Entry 3I4B (X-ray diffraction, 2.30 A resolution); this record covers chains A and B.

# Chain A (and B)
Molecule: Glycogen synthase kinase-3 beta
From: Homo sapiens
Notes: EC 2.7.11.26; chain B of this document is another copy of the same molecule, construct and numbering; everything in this record applies to it too
UniProt: P49841 (GSK3B_HUMAN); numbering as in UniProt (aligned over 7-420)
Chain sequence (414 residues; row label = number of the first residue in the row):
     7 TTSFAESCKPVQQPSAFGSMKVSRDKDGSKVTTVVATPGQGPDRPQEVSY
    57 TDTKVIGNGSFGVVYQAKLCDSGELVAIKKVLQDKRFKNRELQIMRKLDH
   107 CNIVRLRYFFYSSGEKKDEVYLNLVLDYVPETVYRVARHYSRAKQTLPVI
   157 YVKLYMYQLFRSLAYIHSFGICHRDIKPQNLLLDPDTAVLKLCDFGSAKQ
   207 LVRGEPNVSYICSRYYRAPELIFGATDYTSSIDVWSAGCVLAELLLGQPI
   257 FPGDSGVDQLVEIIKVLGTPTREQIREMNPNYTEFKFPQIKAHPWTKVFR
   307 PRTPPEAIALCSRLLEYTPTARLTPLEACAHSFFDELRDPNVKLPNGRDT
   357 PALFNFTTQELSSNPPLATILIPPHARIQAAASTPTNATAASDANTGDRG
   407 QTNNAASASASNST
Unresolved in the structure: 7-24, 31-32, 386-420 (chain B: 7-35, 383-420)
Curated features (UniProtKB/Swiss-Prot):
  - active site: Asp181 (Proton acceptor)
  - binding site (ATP): Ile62 to Val70, Lys85
  - modified residue: Ser9 (Phosphoserine), Tyr216 (Phosphotyrosine), Ser389 (Phosphoserine), Thr390 (Phosphothreonine), Thr402 (Phosphothreonine)
  - lipidation: Cys14 (S-palmitoyl cysteine)
  - mutagenesis: Ser9 (S9A: Loss of phosphorylation; abolished inhibition of activity, leading to constitutively active), Cys14 (C14A: Significantly reduced palmitoylation), Lys85 to Lys86 (Abolished serine/threonine-protein kinase activity), Arg96 (R96A: Prevents the phosphorylation of phosphate-primed glycogen synthase), Leu128 (L128A: Abolishes activity toward AXIN1)
Residues lining bound ligands: Z48 (N-[(1S)-2-hydroxy-1-phenylethyl]-4-[5-methyl-2-(phenylamino)pyrimidin-4-yl]-1H-pyrrole-2-carboxamide): Ile62, Asn64, Gly65, Ser66, Gly68, Val69, Val70, Ala83, Lys85, Val87, Val110, Leu132, Asp133, Tyr134, Val135, Pro136, Glu137, Thr138, Arg141, Asn186, Leu188, Cys199, Asp200

# How chain A and chain B interact
Pairs across the interface (62; chain A residue first):
  Ser66(A) - Asp264(B)  hydrogen bond
  Ser66(A) - Val267(B)
  Phe67(A) - Val267(B)  hydrophobic
  Phe67(A) - Pro294(B)  hydrophobic
  Phe67(A) - Ile296(B)  hydrophobic
  Leu88(A) - Ile296(B)  hydrophobic
  Asp90(A) - Pro294(B)
  Arg92(A) - Phe293(B)  hydrogen bond (side chain-backbone)
  Phe93(A) - Lys292(B)
  Arg96(A) - Glu290(B)  salt bridge
  Lys205(A) - Glu290(B)
  Pro212(A) - Tyr288(B)
  Asn213(A) - Tyr288(B)
  Val214(A) - Tyr288(B)
  Val214(A) - Thr289(B)
  Ser215(A) - Asn287(B)  hydrogen bond
  Tyr216(A) - Ile228(B)
  Tyr216(A) - Phe229(B)  hydrophobic
  Tyr216(A) - Gly262(B)  hydrogen bond (backbone-backbone)
  Tyr216(A) - Val263(B)  hydrogen bond (backbone-backbone)
  Tyr216(A) - Leu266(B)  hydrophobic
  Tyr216(A) - Thr289(B)  hydrogen bond
  Tyr216(A) - Phe293(B)
  Cys218(A) - Ser261(B)
  Ser219(A) - Asp260(B)
  Ser219(A) - Ser261(B)
  Arg220(A) - Arg220(B)
  Arg220(A) - Asp260(B)  hydrogen bond (backbone-backbone)
  Ile228(A) - Tyr216(B)
  Phe229(A) - Tyr216(B)  hydrophobic
  Gly230(A) - Asn287(B)  hydrogen bond (backbone-side chain)
  Thr232(A) - Asn287(B)
  Thr232(A) - Tyr288(B)
  Asp260(A) - Ser219(B)
  Asp260(A) - Arg220(B)  hydrogen bond (backbone-backbone)
  Ser261(A) - Cys218(B)
  Ser261(A) - Ser219(B)
  Gly262(A) - Tyr216(B)  hydrogen bond (backbone-backbone)
  Val263(A) - Tyr216(B)  hydrogen bond (backbone-backbone)
  Asp264(A) - Ser66(B)  hydrogen bond
  Leu266(A) - Tyr216(B)  hydrophobic
  Val267(A) - Ser66(B)
  Val267(A) - Phe67(B)  hydrophobic
  Asn287(A) - Ser215(B)
  Asn287(A) - Gly230(B)  hydrogen bond (side chain-backbone)
  Asn287(A) - Thr232(B)
  Tyr288(A) - Pro212(B)
  Tyr288(A) - Asn213(B)
  Tyr288(A) - Val214(B)
  Tyr288(A) - Thr232(B)
  Thr289(A) - Val214(B)
  Thr289(A) - Tyr216(B)  hydrogen bond
  Glu290(A) - Arg96(B)  salt bridge
  Glu290(A) - Lys205(B)
  Lys292(A) - Phe93(B)
  Phe293(A) - Arg92(B)  hydrogen bond (backbone-side chain)
  Phe293(A) - Tyr216(B)
  Pro294(A) - Phe67(B)  hydrophobic
  Pro294(A) - Asp90(B)
  Pro294(A) - Arg92(B)
  Gln295(A) - Arg92(B)
  Ile296(A) - Phe67(B)  hydrophobic
Also at the interface, not in a pair above, chain A (40 interface residues in all): Arg180, Ile217, Lys271, Phe291
Also at the interface, not in a pair above, chain B (39 interface residues in all): Arg180, Gln185, Lys271, Phe291, Gln295

# Overview
Chain A and chain B form an interface of 40 and 39 residues respectively, with 15 hydrogen bonds and 2 salt
bridges. Polar pairs include Arg96(A)-Glu290(B), Ser66(A)-Asp264(B) and Arg92(A)-Phe293(B). Chain A binds
compound Z48.
Both chains are Glycogen synthase kinase-3 beta (Homo sapiens). Entry 3I4B (Crystal structure of GSK3b in
complex with a pyrimidylpyrrole inhibitor) was determined by X-ray diffraction, deposited together with 3I5Z
and 3I60.
